5KYJ - chains A and B; structure by X-ray diffraction, 2.80 A resolution.

== Chain A ==
Protein: Oxysterols receptor LXR-beta
From: Homo sapiens
UniProtKB: P55055 (NR1H2_HUMAN); residues 211-461 here correspond to UniProt positions 210-460 (UniProt number = residue number - 1)
Chain sequence (287 residues; each row starts with the number of its first residue):
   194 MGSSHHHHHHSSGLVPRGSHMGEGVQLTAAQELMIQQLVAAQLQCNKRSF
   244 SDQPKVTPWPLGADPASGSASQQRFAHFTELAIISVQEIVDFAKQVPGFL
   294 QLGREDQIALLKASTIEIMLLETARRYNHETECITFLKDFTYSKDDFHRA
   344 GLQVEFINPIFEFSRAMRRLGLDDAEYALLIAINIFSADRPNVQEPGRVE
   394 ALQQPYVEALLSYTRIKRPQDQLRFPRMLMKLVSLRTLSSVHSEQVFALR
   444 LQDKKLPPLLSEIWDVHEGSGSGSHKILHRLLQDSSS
Not modelled in the structure: 194-217, 460-468, 478-480
Sequence notes: initiating methionine (194); expression tag (195-210, 462-480); engineered mutation His-213 (Gly212 in P55055), Met-214 (Glu213 in P55055), Ala-259 (Gln258 in P55055), Gly-261 (Arg260 in P55055), Ser-262 (Asp261 in P55055), Ser-264 (Arg263 in P55055)
Curated features (UniProtKB/Swiss-Prot):
  - cross-link (Glycyl lysine isopeptide (Lys-Gly)): Lys-410 (interchain with G-Cter in SUMO2), Lys-448 (interchain with G-Cter in SUMO2)
Residues lining bound ligands: 6Y8 ((6R)-5-(5-fluoranyl-2-methoxy-pyrimidin-4-yl)-2-(3-methylsulfonylphenyl)-6-propan-2-yl-4,6-dihydropyrrolo[3,4-c]pyrazole): Phe-271, Thr-272, Leu-274, Ala-275, Ile-277, Ser-278, Glu-281, Ile-309, Met-312, Leu-313, Glu-315, Thr-316, Arg-319, Phe-329, Leu-330, Phe-340, Leu-345, Phe-349, Ile-353, His-435, Gln-438, Val-439, Leu-442, Leu-449, Trp-457

== Chain B ==
Protein: Retinoic acid receptor RXR-beta
From: Homo sapiens
UniProtKB: P28702 (RXRB_HUMAN); residues 293-528 here = UniProt positions 293-528
Chain sequence (256 residues; numbered 292 to 547; the number before each row is that of its first residue):
   292 HMGAPEEMPVDRILEAELAVEQKSDQGVEGPGGTGGSGSSPNDPVTNICQ
   342 AADKQLFTLVEWAKRIPHFSSLPLDDQVILLRAGWNELLIASFSHRSIDV
   392 RDGILLATGLHVHRNSAHSAGVGAIFDRVLTELVSKMRDMRMDKTELGCL
   442 RAIILFNPDAKGLSNPSEVEVLREKVYASLETYCKQKYPEQQGRFAKLLL
   492 RLPALRSIGLKCLEHLFFFKLIGDTPIDTFLMEMLEAGSGSGSHKILHRL
   542 LQDSSS
Not modelled in the structure: 292-296, 313-333, 514-516, 529-534, 544-547
Sequence notes: expression tag (292, 529-547); engineered mutation Met-293 (Gly in P28702)

== How chain A and chain B interact ==
Pairs across the interface (26; chain A residue first):
  Asp-382(A) / Glu-423(B)
  Asp-382(A) / Ala-495(B)
  Glu-393(A) / Lys-427(B)  salt bridge
  Gln-396(A) / Leu-491(B)
  Val-400(A) / Ala-487(B)  hydrophobic
  Arg-408(A) / Glu-472(B)  salt bridge
  Leu-416(A) / Glu-465(B)
  Leu-416(A) / Tyr-468(B)  hydrophobic
  Phe-418(A) / Ala-487(B)  hydrophobic
  Pro-419(A) / Tyr-468(B)  hydrophobic
  Pro-419(A) / Leu-490(B)  hydrophobic
  Arg-420(A) / Glu-465(B)  salt bridge
  Met-423(A) / Ile-444(B)  hydrophobic
  Met-423(A) / Arg-464(B)
  Met-423(A) / Tyr-468(B)
  Met-423(A) / Leu-493(B)  hydrophobic
  Leu-425(A) / Leu-491(B)  hydrophobic
  Leu-425(A) / Pro-494(B)  hydrophobic
  Val-426(A) / Leu-493(B)  hydrophobic
  Val-426(A) / Pro-494(B)
  Val-426(A) / Arg-497(B)
  Arg-429(A) / Pro-494(B)
  Arg-429(A) / Arg-497(B)
  Arg-429(A) / Ser-498(B)  hydrogen bond
  Thr-430(A) / Arg-497(B)  hydrogen bond
  Ser-433(A) / Leu-501(B)
Other interface residues (no listed pair), chain A (18 interface residues in all): Ala-381, Leu-422, Ser-427
Other interface residues (no listed pair), chain B (20 interface residues in all): Asp-450, Ala-469, Lys-476, Phe-486

== In short ==
The interface between chain A and chain B involves 18 residues on one side and 20 on the other; the contacts
include 2 hydrogen bonds and 3 salt bridges. Polar contacts include Glu-393(A)/Lys-427(B),
Arg-408(A)/Glu-472(B) and Arg-420(A)/Glu-465(B). Chain A binds compound 6Y8.
Chain A is Oxysterols receptor LXR-beta and chain B is Retinoic acid receptor RXR-beta, both from Homo
sapiens; the structure, Brain penetrant liver X receptor (LXR) modulators based on a
2,4,5,6-tetrahydropyrrolo[3,4-c]pyrazole core, was determined by X-ray diffraction together with 5KYA from the
same study.
